6N2S - chains A and P of the 4 polymer chains in the assembly; structure by X-ray diffraction, 2.46 A resolution.

# Chain A
Molecule: DNA polymerase beta
Source organism: Homo sapiens
Notes: EC 2.7.7.7, 4.2.99.-; fragment: DNA Polymerase Beta
UniProt: P06746 (DPOLB_HUMAN); residue numbers follow UniProt; this construct covers 1-335
Chain sequence (335 residues; each row starts with the number of its first residue):
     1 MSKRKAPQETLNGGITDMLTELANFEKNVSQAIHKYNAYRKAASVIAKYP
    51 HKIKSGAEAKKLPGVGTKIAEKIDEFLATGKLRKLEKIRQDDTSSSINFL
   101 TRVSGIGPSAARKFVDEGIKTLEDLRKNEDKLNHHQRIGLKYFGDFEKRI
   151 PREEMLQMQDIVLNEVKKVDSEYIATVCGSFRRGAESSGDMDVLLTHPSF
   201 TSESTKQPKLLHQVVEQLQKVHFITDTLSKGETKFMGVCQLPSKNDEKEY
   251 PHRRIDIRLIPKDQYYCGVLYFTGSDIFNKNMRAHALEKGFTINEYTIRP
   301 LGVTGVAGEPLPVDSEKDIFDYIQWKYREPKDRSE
Not modelled in the structure: 1-9
Bound ions: Na+: Lys-60, Leu-62, Val-65 (shared with 1 residue of chain D); Mg2+ site 1: Asp-190, Asp-192 (together with 1GC); Mg2+ site 2: Asp-190, Asp-192, Asp-256 (together with 1GC) (shared with DC10(P) of chain P)
Small-molecule neighbours: 1GC: Arg-149, Gly-179, Ser-180, Arg-183, Ser-188, Gly-189, Asp-190, Asp-192, Tyr-271, Phe-272, Thr-273, Gly-274, Ser-275, Asp-276, Asn-279, Arg-283
Curated features (UniProtKB/Swiss-Prot):
  - region: Arg-183 to Asp-192 (DNA-binding)
  - active site: Lys-72 (Nucleophile)
  - binding site (K(+)): Lys-60, Leu-62, Val-65, Thr-101, Val-103, Ile-106
  - binding site (Na(+)): Lys-60, Leu-62, Val-65, Thr-101, Val-103, Ile-106
  - binding site (dATP): Arg-149, Ser-180, Arg-183, Gly-189, Asp-190
  - binding site (dCTP): Arg-149, Ser-180, Arg-183, Gly-189, Asp-190
  - binding site (dGTP): Arg-149, Ser-180, Arg-183, Gly-189, Asp-190, Asp-192
  - binding site (dTTP): Arg-149, Ser-180, Arg-183, Gly-189, Asp-190
  - binding site (Mg(2+)): Asp-190, Asp-192, Asp-256
  - modified residue: Lys-72 (N6-acetyllysine), Arg-83 (Omega-N-methylarginine), Arg-152 (Omega-N-methylarginine)
  - cross-link (Glycyl lysine isopeptide (Lys-Gly)): Lys-41 (interchain with G-Cter in ubiquitin), Lys-61 (interchain with G-Cter in ubiquitin), Lys-81 (interchain with G-Cter in ubiquitin)

# Chain P
Molecule: 10-nt DNA strand
Notes: fragment: Primer Strand
Sequence (10 nucleotides; numbered 1 to 10; the number before each row is that of its first residue):
     1 GCTGATGCGC
Bound ions: Mg2+: DC10 (together with 1GC) (shared with Asp-190(A), Asp-192(A), Asp-256(A) of chain A)

# Interface between chain A and chain P
Pairs across the interface - 17 pairs, chain A then chain P:
  Val-103(A) with DG9(P), phosphate contact
  Ser-104(A) with DG9(P), phosphate contact
  Gly-105(A) with DC8(P), phosphate contact; DG9(P), hydrogen bond to the phosphate
  Ile-106(A) with DC8(P), phosphate contact; DG9(P), hydrogen bond to the phosphate
  Gly-107(A) with DC8(P), hydrogen bond to the phosphate
  Pro-108(A) with DC8(P), phosphate contact
  Ser-109(A) with DG7(P), phosphate contact; DC8(P), hydrogen bond to the phosphate
  Ala-110(A) with DC8(P), hydrogen bond to the phosphate
  Asp-192(A) with DC10(P), phosphate contact
  Lys-234(A) with DC10(P), hydrogen bond to the sugar
  Met-236(A) with DC10(P), sugar contact
  Arg-254(A) with DC10(P), salt bridge to the phosphate
  Asp-256(A) with DC10(P), phosphate contact
  Tyr-271(A) with DC10(P), hydrogen bond to the base
Also at the interface, not in a pair above, chain A (17 interface residues in all): Thr-101, Asp-190, Phe-272

# Summary
17 residues of chain A and 4 residues of chain P are in contact; the contacts include 7 hydrogen bonds and 1
salt bridge. Among the polar pairs are Tyr-271(A)/DC10(P), Lys-234(A)/DC10(P) and Gly-105(A)/DG9(P). Ligands
of chain A: 1GC.
Chain A is DNA polymerase beta (Homo sapiens) and chain P is a 10-nt DNA strand; the structure, Ternary
complex crystal structure of DNA polymerase Beta with 5-carboxy-dC (5-caC) at the templating position, was
determined by X-ray diffraction (same publication as 6N2R and 6N2T).
